2FET - chain A; structure by X-ray diffraction, 2.03 A resolution.

Chain A:
Name: Glycogen phosphorylase, muscle form
Source organism: Oryctolagus cuniculus
Notes: EC 2.4.1.1
Reference sequence: P00489 (PHS2_RABIT); residues 1-842 here = UniProt positions 1-842
Sequence (842 residues; numbered 1 to 842; the number before each row is that of its first residue):
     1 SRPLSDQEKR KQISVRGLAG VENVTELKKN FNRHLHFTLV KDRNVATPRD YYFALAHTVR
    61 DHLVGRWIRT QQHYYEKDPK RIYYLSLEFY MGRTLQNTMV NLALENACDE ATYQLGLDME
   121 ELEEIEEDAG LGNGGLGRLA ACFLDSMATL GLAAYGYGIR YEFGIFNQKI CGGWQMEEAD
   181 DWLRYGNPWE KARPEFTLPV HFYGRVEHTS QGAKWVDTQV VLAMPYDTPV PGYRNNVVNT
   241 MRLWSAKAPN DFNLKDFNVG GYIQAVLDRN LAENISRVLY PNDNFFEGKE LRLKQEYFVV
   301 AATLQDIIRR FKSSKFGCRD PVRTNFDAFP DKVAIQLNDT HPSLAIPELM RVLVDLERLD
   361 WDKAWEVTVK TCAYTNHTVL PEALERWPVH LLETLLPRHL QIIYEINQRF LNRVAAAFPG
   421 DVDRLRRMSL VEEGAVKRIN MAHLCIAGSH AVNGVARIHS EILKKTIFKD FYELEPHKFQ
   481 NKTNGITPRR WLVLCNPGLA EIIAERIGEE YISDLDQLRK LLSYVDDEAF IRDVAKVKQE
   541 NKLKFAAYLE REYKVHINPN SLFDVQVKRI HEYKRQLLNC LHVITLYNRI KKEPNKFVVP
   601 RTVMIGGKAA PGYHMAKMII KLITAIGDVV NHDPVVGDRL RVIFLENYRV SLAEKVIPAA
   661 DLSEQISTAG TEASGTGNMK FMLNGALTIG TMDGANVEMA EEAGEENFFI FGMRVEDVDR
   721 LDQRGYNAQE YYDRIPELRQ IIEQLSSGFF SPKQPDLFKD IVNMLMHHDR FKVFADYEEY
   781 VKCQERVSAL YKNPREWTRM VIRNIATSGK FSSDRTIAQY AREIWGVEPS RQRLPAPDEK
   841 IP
Not modelled in the structure: 1-11, 252-260, 315-323, 837-842
Swiss-Prot annotation at these positions:
  - modified residue: Ser747 (Phosphoserine)
Glycans and other covalent adducts: pyridoxal phosphate (PLP) linked to Lys680
Small-molecule neighbours:
  - H53 ((1S)-1,5-anhydro-1-(2,5-dihydroxyphenyl)-D-glucitol): Gly134, Gly135, Leu136, Leu139, Asp283, Asn284, Asp339, His377, Thr378, Val455, Asn484, Tyr573, Glu672, Ala673, Ser674, Gly675, Thr676
  - pyridoxal phosphate (PLP): Tyr90, Gly134, Gly135, Arg138, Trp491, Val567, Lys568, Lys574, Tyr648, Arg649, Val650, Ala653, Gln665, Glu672, Gly675, Thr676, Gly677

Summary:
Ligands of chain A: compound H53. Covalently linked pyridoxal phosphate: at Lys680.
Chain A is Glycogen phosphorylase, muscle form (Oryctolagus cuniculus); the structure, Synthesis of
C-D-Glycopyranosyl-Hydroquinones and-Benzoquinones. Inhibition of PTP1B. Inhibition of and binding to glycogen
phosphorylase in the ..., was determined by X-ray diffraction together with 2FF5 from the same study.
